PDB entry 5LDG | X-ray diffraction, 1.30 A resolution | chain A

Chain A:
Protein: (-)-isopiperitenone reductase
Organism: Mentha piperita
Notes: EC 1.3.1.82
Reference sequence: Q6WAU1 (IPIPR_MENPI); residue numbers follow UniProt; this construct covers 1-314
Chain sequence (316 residues; each row starts with the number of its first residue; numbers below 1 keep their minus sign (Gly-1 is residue -1)):
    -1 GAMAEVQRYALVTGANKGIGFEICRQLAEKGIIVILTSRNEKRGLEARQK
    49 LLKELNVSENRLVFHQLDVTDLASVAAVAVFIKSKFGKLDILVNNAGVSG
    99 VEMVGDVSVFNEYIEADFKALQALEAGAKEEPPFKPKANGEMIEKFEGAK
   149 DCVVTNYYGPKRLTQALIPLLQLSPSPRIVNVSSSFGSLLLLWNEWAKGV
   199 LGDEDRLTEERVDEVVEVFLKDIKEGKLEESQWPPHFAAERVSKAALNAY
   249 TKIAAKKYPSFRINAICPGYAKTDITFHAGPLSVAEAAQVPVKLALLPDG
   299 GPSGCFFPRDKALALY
Not modelled in the structure: -1 to 4
Differences from the reference sequence: expression tag (-1 to 0)
Ligand contacts:
  - (-)-Isopiperitenone (IT9): Ser97, Phe108, Ile112, Phe116, Ser182, Phe184, Phe235, Glu238, Tyr268, Ile273, Thr274
  - NADP (NAP; NADP nicotinamide-adenine-dinucleotide phosphate): Gly12, Ala13, Asn14, Lys15, Gly16, Ile17, Gly18, Arg37, Arg41, Leu65, Asp66, Val67, Thr68, Asn93, Ala94, Gly95, Val96, Thr153, Val180, Ser181, Ser182, Glu238, Lys242, Cys265, Pro266, Gly267, Tyr268, Ala269, Thr271, Asp272, Ile273, Thr274
UniProt features mapped onto this chain:
  - binding site (substrate): Ser182
What the authors report for this chain:
  - binding site for (-)-Isopiperitenone: Ser182, Glu238
  - binding site for NADP: Glu238, Lys242
  - contacts within the chain: Asn154-Glu238 (hydrogen bond)
  - catalytic residues: Glu238, Lys242 (proposed by the authors, not directly observed)
  - specificity-determining residues: Glu238
  - mutagenesis - E238Y: abolished catalytic activity on (-)-Isopiperitenone

In short:
Chain A binds NADP and (-)-Isopiperitenone. UniProt lists substrate-binding residue Ser182. From the paper:
catalytic residues Glu238 and Lys242; E238Y abolishes catalytic activity on (-)-Isopiperitenone.
Chain A is (-)-isopiperitenone reductase (Mentha piperita); the structure, Isopiperitenone reductase from
Mentha piperita in complex with Isopiperitenone and NADP, was determined by X-ray diffraction (same
publication as 5L4S, 5L51, 5L53 and 5LCX).
